Entry 7ASE (electron microscopy, 3.33 A resolution); this record covers chains 0 and Z of the 52 polymer chains in the assembly.

[Chain 0]
Molecule: 18S
Organism: Trypanosoma cruzi
Sequence (2319 nucleotides; each row starts with the number of its first residue; note: 67 numbers in that range are skipped by the numbering (no residue carries them; nothing is unmodelled there); a row labelled like 1004A-1004Z holds insertion residues (1004A, then the next letters in order); numbering starts at 0):
     0 UGAUCUGGUUGAUUCUGCCAGUAGUCAUAUGCUUGUUUCAAGGACUUAGC
    50 CAUGCAUGCCUCAGAAUCACUGCAUUGCAGGAAUCUGCGCAUGGCUCAUU
   100 ACAUCAGACGUAAUCUGCCGCAAAAAUCUUGCGGUCUCCGCAACAUUGGA
   150 UAACUUGGCGAAACGCCAAGCUAAUACAUGAACCAACCGGAUGUUCUCUG
   200 UUCCGGCGGCAGGGCAACCUGCUGCCAUGGGACGUCCAGCGAAUGAAUGA
   250 AAGUAAAACCAAUGCCUUCACCGGCAGUAACACUCAGAAGUGUUGAUUCA
   300 AUUCAUUCCGUGCGAAAGCCGGGUUUUUUUAUCCGGCGUCUUUUGACGAA
   350 CAACUGCCCUAUCAGCCAGCGAUGGCCGUGUAGUGGACUGCCAUGGCGUU
   400 GACGGGAGCGGGGGAUUAGGGUUCGAUUCCGGAGAGGGAGCCUGAGAAAU
   450 AGCUACCACUUCUACGGAGGGCAGCAGGCGCGCAAAUUGCCCAAUGUCAA
   500 AAAAAAAAGAUGAGGCAGCGAAAAGAAAUAGAGCCGACAGUGCUUUUGCA
   550 UUGUCGUUUUCAAUGGGGGAUAUUUAAACCCAUCCAAAAUCGAGUAACAA
   600 UUGGAGGACAAGUCUGGUGCCAGCACCCGCGGUAAUUCCAGCUCCAAAAG
   650 CGUAUAUUAAUGCUGUUGCUGUUAAAGGGUUCGUAGUUGAAUUGAGGGCC
   700 UCUAAGGCGCAAUGGUUUAGUCCCAUCCACUUCGGAUUGGUGACCCAUGC
   750 CCUUGUGGUCCGUGAACAGACAUUCAGAAACAAAAAACACGGGAGUGGUA
   800 CCUUUCCUGAUUAUCGCAUGUCAUGCAUGCCAGAGGGCGCCCGUGAUUUU
   850 UUACUGUGACUAAAAAAGUGUGACCAAAGCAGUCAUUCGACUUGAAUUAG
   900 AAAGCAUGGGAUAACAAAGGAGCAGCCUCUGGGCCACCGUUUCGGCUUUU
   950 GUUGGUUUUAAAAGUCCAUUGGAGAUUAUGGGGCAGUGUGACAAGCGGCU
  1000 GGGUG
1004A-1004Z GUUAUUCCACACACACACACACACGC
1005A-1005Z UCCUUUUUUUUGGACGUGUUUUGUGU
1006A-1006J GUGUAUGUGG
  1066 CACUCGUCGCCUUUG
  1087 UGGGAAAUCCGUGUGGCACUGUGUUUGAUGUUGUUGGCAGAGACUUCGGU
  1137 CUUUUGCCUUCGCAUAUUUCACACAUGUGUCAUGCCUUCCCUCAACUCAC
  1187 GGCAUCCAGGAAUGAAGGAGGGUAGUUCGGGGGAGAACGUACUGGUGCGU
  1237 CAGAGGUGAAAUUCUUAGACCGCACCAAGACGAACUACAGCGAAGGCAUU
  1287 CUUCAAGGAUACCUUCCUCAAUCAAGAACCAAAGUGUGGGGAUCGAAGAU
  1337 GAUUAGAGACCAUUGUAGUCCACACUGCAAACGAUGACACCCAUGAAUUG
  1387 GGGAGUUUUUGGUCGUAGGCGUGGUCGGGCUUGAUUAUUAUUUUUCAUCC
  1437 CGUUCCUCGUCUCGCCAAUGAAUAUUAAAUUUACGUGCAUAUUCUUUUUG
  1487 GUCUUCGUUUUUUUACGGCGAGGGCCUUUAACGGGAAUAUCCUCAGCACG
  1537 UUAUCUGACUUCUUCACGCGAAAGCUUUGAGGUUACAGUCUCAGGGGGGA
  1587 GUACGUUCGCAAGAGUGAAACUUAAAGAAAUUGACGGAAUGGCACCACAA
  1637 GACGUGGAGCGUGCGGUUUAAUUUGACUCAACACGGGGAACUUUACCAGA
  1687 UCCGGACAGGGUGAGGAUUGACAGAUUGAGUGUUCUUUCUCGAUCCCCUG
  1737 AAUGGUGGUGCAUGGCCGCUUUUGGUCGGUGGAGUGAUUUGUUUGGUUGA
  1787 UUCCGUCAACGGACGAGAUCCAAGCUGCCCAGUAGGAUUCAGAAUUGCCC
  1837 AUAGGAUAGCAAUCCCUUCCGCGGGUUUUACCCAAGGGGGGGCGGUAUUC
  1887 GCUUGUAUCCUUCUCUGCGGGAUUCCUUGUUUUGCGCAAGGUGAGAUUUU
  1937 GGGCAACAGCAGGUCUGUGAUGCUCCUCAAUGUUCUGGGCGACACGCGCA
  1987 CUACAAUGUCAGUGAGAACAAGAAAAACGACUCUUGUCGGACCUACUUGA
  2037 UCAAAAGAGUGGGAAAACCCCGGAAUCACGUAGACCCACUUGGGACCGAG
  2087 UAUUGCAAUUAUUGGUCGCGCAACGAGGAAUGUCUCGUAGGCGCAGCUCA
  2137 UCAAACUGUGCCGAUUACGUCCCUGCCAUUUGUACACACCGCCCGUCGUU
  2187 GUUUCCGAUGAUGGUGCAAUACAGGUGAUCGGACAGUCGAGUGCUUCACU
  2237 UGACCGAAAGUUCACCGAUAUUUCUUCAAUAGAGGAAGCAAAAGUCGUAA
  2287 CAAGGUAGCUGUAGGUGAACCUGCAGCUGGAUCAUUU
Not modelled in the structure: 0, 1004A-1004Z, 1005A-1005Z, 1006A-1006J, 1087-1178, 1836-1849
Sequence notes: conflict C143 (A144 in 320364483), C805 (U806 in 320364483); insertion (2321-2323)

[Chain Z]
Name: 40S ribosomal protein S8
Organism: Trypanosoma cruzi
UniProtKB: Q4DU83 (Q4DU83_TRYCC); residue numbers follow UniProt; this construct covers 1-221
Chain sequence (221 residues; each row starts with the number of its first residue):
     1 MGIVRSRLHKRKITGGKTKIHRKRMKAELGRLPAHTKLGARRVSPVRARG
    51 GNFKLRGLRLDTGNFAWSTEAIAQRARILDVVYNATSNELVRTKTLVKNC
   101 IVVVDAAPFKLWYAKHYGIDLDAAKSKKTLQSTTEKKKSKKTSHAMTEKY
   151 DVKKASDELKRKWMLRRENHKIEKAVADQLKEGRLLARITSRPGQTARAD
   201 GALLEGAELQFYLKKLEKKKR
Not modelled in the structure: 1, 117-156, 217-221

[Interface between chain 0 and chain Z]
Pairs across the interface (154):
  U98(0) - Ile20(Z)  sugar contact
  U98(0) - His21(Z)  base contact
  U99(0) - Lys19(Z)  phosphate contact
  U99(0) - Ile20(Z)  sugar contact
  U99(0) - His21(Z)  sugar contact
  A100(0) - Lys19(Z)  phosphate contact
  C101(0) - Lys12(Z)  salt bridge to the phosphate
  A102(0) - His21(Z)  hydrogen bond to the sugar
  C114(0) - Arg49(Z)  hydrogen bond to the sugar
  C114(0) - Gly50(Z)  phosphate contact
  C114(0) - Asn52(Z)  phosphate contact
  U115(0) - Gly50(Z)  phosphate contact
  U115(0) - Asn52(Z)  hydrogen bond to the phosphate
  U191(0) - Leu159(Z)  phosphate contact
  U191(0) - Lys162(Z)  salt bridge to the phosphate
  U191(0) - Arg166(Z)  salt bridge to the phosphate
  G192(0) - Asp157(Z)  sugar contact
  G192(0) - Leu159(Z)  phosphate contact
  U193(0) - Asp157(Z)  sugar contact
  G205(0) - Lys160(Z)  base contact
  C206(0) - Lys160(Z)  sugar contact
  A226(0) - Arg161(Z)  salt bridge to the phosphate
  G228(0) - Arg161(Z)  salt bridge to the phosphate
  A241(0) - Arg198(Z)  base contact
  A242(0) - Ser191(Z)  sugar contact
  A242(0) - Arg198(Z)  hydrogen bond to the base
  A242(0) - Asp200(Z)  hydrogen bond to the sugar
  U243(0) - Thr190(Z)  hydrogen bond to the phosphate
  U243(0) - Asp200(Z)  sugar contact
  U243(0) - Gly201(Z)  hydrogen bond to the sugar
  G244(0) - Ala66(Z)  sugar contact
  G244(0) - Trp67(Z)  hydrogen bond to the sugar
  G244(0) - Ser68(Z)  phosphate contact
  G244(0) - Ala71(Z)  hydrogen bond to the base
  G244(0) - Thr190(Z)  phosphate contact
  A245(0) - Ser68(Z)  phosphate contact
  A245(0) - Ala71(Z)  sugar contact
  A304(0) - Ile72(Z)  sugar contact
  A304(0) - Ala73(Z)  hydrogen bond to the sugar
  A304(0) - Gln74(Z)  sugar contact
  U305(0) - Asn64(Z)  hydrogen bond to the sugar
  U305(0) - Ala73(Z)  sugar contact
  U305(0) - Gln74(Z)  hydrogen bond to the phosphate
  U305(0) - Arg75(Z)  phosphate contact
  U306(0) - Arg75(Z)  phosphate contact
  U306(0) - Arg198(Z)  hydrogen bond to the base
  C307(0) - Arg198(Z)  hydrogen bond to the sugar
  C308(0) - Arg41(Z)  salt bridge to the phosphate
  U310(0) - Arg41(Z)  hydrogen bond to the base
  U310(0) - Pro45(Z)  sugar contact
  U310(0) - Phe53(Z)  sugar contact
  U310(0) - Leu55(Z)  base contact
  A348(0) - Arg49(Z)  hydrogen bond to the sugar
  A349(0) - Ala27(Z)  sugar contact
  A351(0) - Arg7(Z)  salt bridge to the phosphate
  C365(0) - Thr14(Z)  base contact
  C365(0) - Gly15(Z)  sugar contact
  C366(0) - Arg11(Z)  phosphate contact
  C366(0) - Gly15(Z)  sugar contact
  A367(0) - Arg11(Z)  salt bridge to the phosphate
  G370(0) - Lys10(Z)  hydrogen bond to the sugar
  A371(0) - Lys10(Z)  salt bridge to the phosphate
  A371(0) - Arg11(Z)  hydrogen bond to the phosphate
  U372(0) - Lys12(Z)  phosphate contact
  C376(0) - Thr86(Z)  hydrogen bond to the base
  C376(0) - Asn99(Z)  hydrogen bond to the sugar
  G377(0) - Thr86(Z)  sugar contact
  G377(0) - Val97(Z)  phosphate contact
  G377(0) - Lys98(Z)  sugar contact
  G377(0) - Asn99(Z)  phosphate contact
  U378(0) - Pro33(Z)  sugar contact
  U378(0) - Val97(Z)  sugar contact
  U378(0) - Lys98(Z)  hydrogen bond to the phosphate
  U378(0) - Arg192(Z)  salt bridge to the phosphate
  G379(0) - Arg5(Z)  base contact
  G379(0) - Gly30(Z)  sugar contact
  G379(0) - Arg31(Z)  sugar contact
  G379(0) - Ala34(Z)  phosphate contact
  G379(0) - Arg56(Z)  salt bridge to the phosphate
  G379(0) - Arg192(Z)  hydrogen bond to the base
  G379(0) - Gly194(Z)  phosphate contact
  G379(0) - Gln195(Z)  hydrogen bond to the phosphate
  U380(0) - Arg5(Z)  hydrogen bond to the base
  U380(0) - Leu29(Z)  sugar contact
  U380(0) - Arg31(Z)  salt bridge to the phosphate
  U380(0) - Lys54(Z)  salt bridge to the phosphate
  U380(0) - Arg56(Z)  salt bridge to the phosphate
  U380(0) - Arg192(Z)  hydrogen bond to the base
  U380(0) - Gln195(Z)  hydrogen bond to the phosphate
  A381(0) - Ala27(Z)  hydrogen bond to the base
  A381(0) - Arg31(Z)  salt bridge to the phosphate
  A381(0) - Ala48(Z)  phosphate contact
  A381(0) - Arg49(Z)  phosphate contact
  A381(0) - Lys54(Z)  salt bridge to the phosphate
  G382(0) - Arg5(Z)  hydrogen bond to the base
  G382(0) - Lys54(Z)  salt bridge to the phosphate
  U383(0) - Arg5(Z)  hydrogen bond to the base
  G384(0) - Arg5(Z)  hydrogen bond to the base
  G384(0) - Ser6(Z)  base contact
  G384(0) - Arg7(Z)  hydrogen bond to the base
  G385(0) - Lys10(Z)  hydrogen bond to the sugar
  A386(0) - Val4(Z)  sugar contact
  A386(0) - Ser6(Z)  sugar contact
  A386(0) - Arg7(Z)  salt bridge to the phosphate
  A386(0) - His9(Z)  hydrogen bond to the phosphate
  A386(0) - Lys10(Z)  phosphate contact
  C387(0) - His9(Z)  salt bridge to the phosphate
  C387(0) - Lys10(Z)  salt bridge to the phosphate
  U388(0) - Thr86(Z)  base contact
  G389(0) - Thr86(Z)  hydrogen bond to the sugar
  G389(0) - Ser87(Z)  hydrogen bond to the sugar
  G395(0) - Ile13(Z)  hydrogen bond to the base
  G395(0) - Thr14(Z)  base contact
  G395(0) - Gly15(Z)  base contact
  C396(0) - Ile13(Z)  sugar contact
  C396(0) - Thr14(Z)  sugar contact
  A401(0) - Thr14(Z)  phosphate contact
  C402(0) - Lys12(Z)  salt bridge to the phosphate
  C402(0) - Thr14(Z)  hydrogen bond to the phosphate
  C402(0) - Gly16(Z)  phosphate contact
  G403(0) - Lys12(Z)  salt bridge to the phosphate
  G403(0) - Lys17(Z)  phosphate contact
  G404(0) - Lys19(Z)  salt bridge to the phosphate
  A432(0) - His21(Z)  hydrogen bond to the sugar
  A432(0) - Arg22(Z)  phosphate contact
  G433(0) - Lys23(Z)  hydrogen bond to the phosphate
  A434(0) - Lys23(Z)  salt bridge to the phosphate
  A438(0) - Lys23(Z)  phosphate contact
  G439(0) - Gly2(Z)  hydrogen bond to the phosphate
  G439(0) - Arg24(Z)  salt bridge to the phosphate
  C440(0) - Gly2(Z)  hydrogen bond to the phosphate
  G443(0) - Lys26(Z)  hydrogen bond to the base
  G443(0) - Arg47(Z)  hydrogen bond to the base
  A444(0) - Arg47(Z)  salt bridge to the phosphate
  A444(0) - Arg49(Z)  phosphate contact
  A444(0) - Gly50(Z)  sugar contact
  G445(0) - Lys26(Z)  salt bridge to the phosphate
  G445(0) - Arg47(Z)  salt bridge to the phosphate
  G445(0) - Ala48(Z)  phosphate contact
  G445(0) - Arg49(Z)  hydrogen bond to the phosphate
  A446(0) - Lys26(Z)  salt bridge to the phosphate
  A446(0) - Arg49(Z)  salt bridge to the phosphate
  A447(0) - Arg24(Z)  sugar contact
  A447(0) - Met25(Z)  base contact
  A447(0) - Lys26(Z)  phosphate contact
  A447(0) - Leu29(Z)  base contact
  G2202(0) - Lys17(Z)  sugar contact
  A2214(0) - Ser44(Z)  hydrogen bond to the phosphate
  A2214(0) - Leu58(Z)  phosphate contact
  U2215(0) - Arg42(Z)  salt bridge to the phosphate
  U2215(0) - Arg59(Z)  sugar contact
  C2216(0) - Arg42(Z)  salt bridge to the phosphate
  C2251(0) - Leu32(Z)  sugar contact
  C2252(0) - Gly2(Z)  hydrogen bond to the sugar
Also at the interface, not in a pair above, chain 0 (83 interface residues in all): U103, A190, U194, C225, C350, G431, A448, C2203, U2212, G2213, A2250, G2253
Also at the interface, not in a pair above, chain Z (80 interface residues in all): Val43, Gly51, Ala85, Glu89, Glu158, Met164, Pro193, Ala202

[In short]
The interface between chain 0 and chain Z involves 83 residues on one side and 80 on the other, with 46
hydrogen bonds and 32 salt bridges. Polar pairs include A242(0)-Arg198(Z), G244(0)-Ala71(Z) and
U306(0)-Arg198(Z).
Chain 0 is 18S and chain Z is 40S ribosomal protein S8, both from Trypanosoma cruzi; the structure, 43S
preinitiation complex from Trypanosoma cruzi with the kDDX60 helicase, was determined by electron microscopy.
